Entry 4PTG (X-ray diffraction, 2.36 A resolution); this record covers chain A.

# Chain A
Molecule: Glycogen synthase kinase-3 beta
Source organism: Homo sapiens
Notes: EC 2.7.11.26, 2.7.11.1
UniProt: P49841 (GSK3B_HUMAN); residue numbers follow UniProt; this construct covers 1-420
Amino-acid sequence (441 residues; each row starts with the number of its first residue; numbers below 1 keep their minus sign (Met-20 is residue -20)):
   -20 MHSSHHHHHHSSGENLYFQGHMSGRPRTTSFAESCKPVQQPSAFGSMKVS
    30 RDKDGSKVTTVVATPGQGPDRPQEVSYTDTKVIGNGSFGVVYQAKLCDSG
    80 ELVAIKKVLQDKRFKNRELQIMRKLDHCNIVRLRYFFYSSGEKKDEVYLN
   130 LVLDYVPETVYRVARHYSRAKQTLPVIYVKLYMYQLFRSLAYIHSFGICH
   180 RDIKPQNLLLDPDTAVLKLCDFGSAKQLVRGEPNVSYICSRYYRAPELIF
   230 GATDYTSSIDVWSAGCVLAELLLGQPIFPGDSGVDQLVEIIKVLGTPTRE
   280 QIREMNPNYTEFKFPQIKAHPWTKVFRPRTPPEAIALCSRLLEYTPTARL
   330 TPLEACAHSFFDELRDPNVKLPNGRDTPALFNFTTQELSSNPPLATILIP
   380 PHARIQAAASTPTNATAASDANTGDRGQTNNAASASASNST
Disordered / not traced: -20 to 35, 119-124, 285-292, 383-420
Sequence notes: initiating methionine (-20); expression tag (-19 to 0)
Residues lining bound ligands: 2WG (2-{2-[(cyclopropylcarbonyl)amino]pyridin-4-yl}-4-methoxypyrimidine-5-carboxamide): Ile62, Phe67, Val70, Ala83, Lys85, Glu97, Val110, Leu132, Asp133, Tyr134, Val135, Pro136, Glu137, Thr138, Arg141, Leu188, Cys199, Asp200

# Overview
Chain A binds compound 2WG.
Chain A is Glycogen synthase kinase-3 beta (Homo sapiens); the structure, Structure of a carboxamine compound
(26) (2-{2-[(CYCLOPROPYLCARBONYL)AMINO]PYRIDIN-4-YL}-4-METHOXYPYRIMIDINE-5-CARBOXAMIDE) to GSK3b, was
determined by X-ray diffraction together with 4PTC and 4PTE from the same study.
